6LXS - chain A; structure by X-ray diffraction, 1.58 A resolution.

Chain A:
Protein: Ser-Asp rich fibrinogen-binding, bone sialoprotein-binding protein
From: Staphylococcus aureus
UniProtKB: Q2UWJ6 (Q2UWJ6_STAAU); residues 2-320 here correspond to UniProt positions 115-433 (UniProt number = residue number + 113)
Chain sequence (319 residues; numbered 2 to 320; the number before each row is that of its first residue):
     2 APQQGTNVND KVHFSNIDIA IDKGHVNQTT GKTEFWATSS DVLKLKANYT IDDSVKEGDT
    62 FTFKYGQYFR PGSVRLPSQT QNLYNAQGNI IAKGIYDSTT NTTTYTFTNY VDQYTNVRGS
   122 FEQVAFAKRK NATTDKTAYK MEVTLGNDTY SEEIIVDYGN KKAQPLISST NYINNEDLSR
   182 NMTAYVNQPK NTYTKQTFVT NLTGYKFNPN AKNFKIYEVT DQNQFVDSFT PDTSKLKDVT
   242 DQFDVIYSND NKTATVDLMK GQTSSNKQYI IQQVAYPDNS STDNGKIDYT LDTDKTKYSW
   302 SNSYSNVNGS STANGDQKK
Unresolved in the structure: 2-5, 319-320
Ion coordination: Ca2+: Asp19, Ile20, Asp54, Asn117, Glu153

Summary:
Asp19, Ile20, Asp54, Asn117 and Glu153 coordinate Ca2+.
Chain A is Ser-Asp rich fibrinogen-binding, bone sialoprotein-binding protein (Staphylococcus aureus); the
structure, CWA protein-SdrC, was determined by X-ray diffraction, deposited together with 6LXH.
